Entry 8BRE (X-ray diffraction, 2.00 A resolution); this record covers chains A and B.

== Chain A (and B) ==
Molecule: Anhydro-N-acetylmuramic acid kinase
From: Pseudomonas aeruginosa
Notes: EC 2.7.1.170; chain B of this document is another copy of the same molecule, construct and numbering; everything in this record applies to it too
UniProt: Q9I5Q5 (ANMK_PSEAE); residues 1-363 here = UniProt positions 1-363
Chain sequence (368 residues; row label = number of the first residue in the row; numbers below 1 keep their minus sign (Gly-4 is residue -4)):
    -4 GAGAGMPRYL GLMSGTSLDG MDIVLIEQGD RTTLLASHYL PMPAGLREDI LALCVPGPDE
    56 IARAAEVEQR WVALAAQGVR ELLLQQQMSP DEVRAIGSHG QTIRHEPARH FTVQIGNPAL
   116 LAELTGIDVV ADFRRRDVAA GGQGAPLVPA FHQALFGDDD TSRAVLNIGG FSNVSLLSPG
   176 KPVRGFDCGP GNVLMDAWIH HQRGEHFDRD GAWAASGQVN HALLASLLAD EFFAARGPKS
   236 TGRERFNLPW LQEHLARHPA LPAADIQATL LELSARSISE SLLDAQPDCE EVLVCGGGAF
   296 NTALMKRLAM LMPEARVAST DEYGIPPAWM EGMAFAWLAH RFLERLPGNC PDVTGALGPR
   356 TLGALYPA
Disordered / not traced: -4 to 0 (chain B: -4 to 0, 229-240)
Construct notes: expression tag (-4 to 0)
Swiss-Prot annotation at these positions:
  - binding site (ATP): Gly10 to Asp17
What the authors report for this chain:
  - conformationally variable residues (order/disorder transition): Met8 to Asp14, Ala229 to Arg240
  - conformationally variable residues (loop rearrangement): Gln96 to Ile110 (from molecular simulation)

== How chain A and chain B interact ==
Residue-residue contacts (70; chain A residue first):
  Pro51(A) - Asp54(B)
  Gly52(A) - Pro53(B)
  Gly52(A) - Asp54(B)  hydrogen bond (backbone-backbone)
  Pro53(A) - Gly52(B)
  Asp54(A) - Pro51(B)
  Asp54(A) - Gly52(B)  hydrogen bond (backbone-backbone)
  Asp54(A) - Glu55(B)
  Glu55(A) - Asp54(B)
  Glu55(A) - Glu55(B)  hydrogen bond (backbone-side chain)
  Glu55(A) - Ile56(B)  hydrogen bond (side chain-backbone)
  Ile56(A) - Glu55(B)  hydrogen bond (backbone-side chain)
  Ile56(A) - Arg99(B)
  Ile56(A) - Val108(B)  hydrophobic
  Ala57(A) - Arg104(B)
  Ala60(A) - Phe106(B)  hydrophobic
  Glu63(A) - Arg130(B)  salt bridge
  Gln64(A) - Arg104(B)  hydrogen bond (side chain-backbone)
  Gln64(A) - His105(B)  hydrogen bond (side chain-backbone)
  Gln64(A) - Phe106(B)
  Ile98(A) - Ile56(B)  hydrophobic
  Arg99(A) - Ile56(B)
  Arg104(A) - Ala57(B)
  Arg104(A) - Gln64(B)
  His105(A) - Gln64(B)
  Phe106(A) - Ala60(B)  hydrophobic
  Val108(A) - Ile56(B)  hydrophobic
  Asn112(A) - Arg130(B)
  Pro113(A) - Arg130(B)
  Ala114(A) - Arg130(B)
  Ala114(A) - Arg131(B)
  Leu115(A) - Ala134(B)  hydrophobic
  Ala117(A) - Arg131(B)
  Glu118(A) - Arg131(B)  salt bridge
  Glu118(A) - Ala134(B)
  Glu118(A) - Ala135(B)
  Glu118(A) - Arg355(B)  salt bridge
  Asp127(A) - Tyr361(B)  hydrogen bond
  Arg130(A) - Glu63(B)  salt bridge
  Arg130(A) - Asn112(B)
  Arg130(A) - Pro113(B)
  Arg131(A) - Ala114(B)
  Arg131(A) - Glu118(B)  salt bridge
  Arg131(A) - Pro362(B)  hydrogen bond (side chain-backbone)
  Arg131(A) - Ala363(B)  hydrogen bond (side chain-backbone)
  Ala134(A) - Ala114(B)
  Ala134(A) - Leu115(B)  hydrophobic
  Ala134(A) - Glu118(B)
  Ala135(A) - Glu118(B)
  Phe337(A) - Leu360(B)
  Phe337(A) - Pro362(B)
  Arg340(A) - Leu360(B)
  Arg340(A) - Pro362(B)
  Arg355(A) - Glu118(B)  salt bridge
  Thr356(A) - Pro362(B)
  Gly358(A) - Pro362(B)
  Ala359(A) - Leu360(B)
  Ala359(A) - Tyr361(B)
  Leu360(A) - Phe337(B)
  Leu360(A) - Arg340(B)
  Leu360(A) - Ala359(B)
  Leu360(A) - Leu360(B)  hydrogen bond (backbone-backbone)
  Tyr361(A) - Asp127(B)  hydrogen bond
  Tyr361(A) - Arg130(B)
  Tyr361(A) - Ala359(B)
  Tyr361(A) - Tyr361(B)
  Pro362(A) - Arg131(B)  hydrogen bond (backbone-side chain)
  Pro362(A) - Phe337(B)  hydrophobic
  Pro362(A) - Arg340(B)
  Pro362(A) - Gly358(B)
  Ala363(A) - Arg131(B)  hydrogen bond (backbone-side chain)
Interface residues without a listed pair, chain A (39 interface residues in all): Leu48, Leu352
Interface residues without a listed pair, chain B (38 interface residues in all): Ile98, Ala117, Leu352, Thr356

== Summary ==
The interface between chain A and chain B involves 39 residues on one side and 38 on the other, with 14
hydrogen bonds and 6 salt bridges. Among the polar pairs are Glu63(A)-Arg130(B), Glu118(A)-Arg131(B) and
Glu118(A)-Arg355(B). UniProt lists 8 ATP-binding residues on chain A. The paper reports conformational
variability at Met8(A), Ala229(A) and Gln96(A).
Both chains are Anhydro-N-acetylmuramic acid kinase (Pseudomonas aeruginosa). Entry 8BRE
(1,6-anhydro-n-actetylmuramic acid kinase (AnmK)) was determined by X-ray diffraction.
